6OOV - chains A and C of the 3 polymer chains in the assembly; structure by X-ray diffraction, 2.20 A resolution.

Chain A:
Molecule: Embryonic stem cell-specific 5-hydroxymethylcytosine-binding protein
Organism: Homo sapiens
Notes: EC 3.4.-.-
UniProtKB: Q96FZ2 (HMCES_HUMAN); residue numbers follow UniProt; this construct covers 2-270
Amino-acid sequence (276 residues; numbered 2 to 277; the number before each row is that of its first residue):
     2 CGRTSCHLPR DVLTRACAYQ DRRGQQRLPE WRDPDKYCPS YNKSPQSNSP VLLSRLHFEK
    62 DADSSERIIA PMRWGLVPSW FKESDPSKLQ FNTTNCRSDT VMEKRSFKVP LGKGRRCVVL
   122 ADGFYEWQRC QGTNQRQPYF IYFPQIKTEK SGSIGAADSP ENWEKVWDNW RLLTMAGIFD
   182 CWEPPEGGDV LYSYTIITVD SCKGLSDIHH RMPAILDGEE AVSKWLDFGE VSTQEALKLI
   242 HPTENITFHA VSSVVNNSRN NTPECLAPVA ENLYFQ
Unresolved in the structure: 148-165, 271-277
Construct notes: expression tag (271-277)

Chain C:
Molecule: 13-nt DNA strand
Sequence (13 nucleotides; numbered 0 to 12; the number before each row is that of its first residue; numbering starts at 0):
     0 CAACGTTGTT TTT
Unresolved in the structure: 11-12

Interface between chain A and chain C:
Residue-residue contacts - 22 pairs, chain A then chain C:
  Trp-81(A) with DG7(C), stacking on the base
  Phe-92(A) with DG7(C), phosphate contact; DT8(C), sugar contact
  Asn-93(A) with DT8(C), hydrogen bond to the base; DT9(C), hydrogen bond to the base
  Asn-96(A) with DT9(C), sugar contact
  Cys-97(A) with DT9(C), phosphate contact
  Arg-98(A) with DT9(C), hydrogen bond to the phosphate; DT10(C), salt bridge to the phosphate
  Thr-101(A) with DT9(C), phosphate contact
  Lys-105(A) with DT8(C), phosphate contact; DT9(C), phosphate contact
  Arg-106(A) with DT6(C), hydrogen bond to the base; DG7(C), sugar contact; DT8(C), hydrogen bond to the phosphate
  Ser-107(A) with DG7(C), hydrogen bond to the phosphate; DT8(C), hydrogen bond to the phosphate
  Phe-108(A) with DT8(C), phosphate contact; DT9(C), phosphate contact
  Thr-199(A) with DT10(C), hydrogen bond to the phosphate
  His-210(A) with DT10(C), hydrogen bond to the phosphate
  Arg-212(A) with DT10(C), salt bridge to the phosphate
Other interface residues (no listed pair), chain A (15 interface residues in all): His-211
Other interface residues (no listed pair), chain C (6 interface residues in all): DT5

Summary:
Chain A and chain C form an interface of 15 and 6 residues respectively, with 9 hydrogen bonds, 2 salt bridges
and 1 aromatic stacking contact. Polar contacts include Asn-93(A)/DT8(C), Asn-93(A)/DT9(C) and
Arg-106(A)/DT6(C).
Chain A is Embryonic stem cell-specific 5-hydroxymethylcytosine-binding protein (Homo sapiens) and chain C is
a 13-nt DNA strand; the structure, Crystal structure of HMCES SRAP domain in complex with palindromic 3'
overhang DNA, was determined by X-ray diffraction.
